4OZB - chain A; structure by X-ray diffraction, 1.80 A resolution.

# Chain A
Protein: Streptococcal Protein GB1 Backbone Modified Variant: beta-ACPC24, beta-3-Lys28, beta-3-Lys31, beta-ACPC35
Sequence (57 residues; numbered 1 to 57; the number before each row is that of its first residue):
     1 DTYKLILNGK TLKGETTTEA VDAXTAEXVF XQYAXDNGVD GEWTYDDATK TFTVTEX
Modified positions: XCP ((1S,2S)-2-aminocyclopentanecarboxylic acid) at position 24, B3K ((3S)-3,7-diaminoheptanoic acid) at position 28, B3K ((3S)-3,7-diaminoheptanoic acid) at position 31, XCP ((1S,2S)-2-aminocyclopentanecarboxylic acid) at position 35, NH2 (amino group) at position 57

# Overview
Chain A is Streptococcal Protein GB1 Backbone Modified Variant: beta-ACPC24, beta-3-Lys28, beta-3-Lys31,
beta-ACPC35; the structure, Backbone Modifications in the Protein GB1 Helix: beta-ACPC24, beta-3-Lys28,
beta-3-Lys31, beta-ACPC35, was determined by X-ray diffraction together with 4OZA and 4OZC from the same
study.
